8HQO - chains R and a of the 11 polymer chains in the assembly; structure by electron microscopy, 3.20 A resolution.

[Chain R]
Name: Head completion protein
From: Escherichia phage DT57C
UniProtKB: A0A0A7RSP7 (A0A0A7RSP7_9CAUD); residue numbers follow UniProt; this construct covers 1-170
Chain sequence (170 residues; row label = number of the first residue in the row):
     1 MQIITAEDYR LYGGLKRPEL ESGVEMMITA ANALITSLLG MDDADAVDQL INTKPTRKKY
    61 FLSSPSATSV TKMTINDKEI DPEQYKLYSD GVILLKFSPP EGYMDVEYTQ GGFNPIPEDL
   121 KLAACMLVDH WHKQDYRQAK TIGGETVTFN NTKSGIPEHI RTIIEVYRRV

[Chain a]
Name: Tail terminator protein
From: Escherichia phage DT57C
UniProtKB: A0A0A7RZ97 (A0A0A7RZ97_9CAUD); numbering as in UniProt (aligned over 1-161)
Chain sequence (161 residues; numbered 1 to 161; the number before each row is that of its first residue):
     1 MDHRTSIAQA LVDRIAQQMD GSQPDEYFNN LYGNVSRQTY KFEEIREFPY VAVHIGTETG
    61 QYLPSGQQWM FLELPILVYD KEKTDIQEQL EKLVADIKTV IDTGGNLEYT VSKPNGSTFP
   121 CEATDMSITS VSTDEGLLAP YGLAEINVTV RYQPPRRSLR R
Unresolved in the structure: 1

[Chain R / chain a interface]
Residue-residue contacts (11):
  Gly14(R) with Lys83(a)
  Lys16(R) with Lys83(a); Thr84(a)
  Lys133(R) with Ala139(a)
  Lys140(R) with Leu137(a)
  Ile142(R) with Leu137(a), hydrophobic
  Gly143(R) with Glu135(a)
  Gly144(R) with Glu135(a), hydrogen bond (backbone-side chain)
  Glu145(R) with Asp134(a); Leu137(a), hydrogen bond (side chain-backbone); Leu138(a), hydrogen bond (side chain-backbone)
Other interface residues (no listed pair), chain R (9 interface residues in all): Val147
Other interface residues (no listed pair), chain a (8 interface residues in all): Gly136

[In short]
9 residues of chain R and 8 residues of chain a are in contact; the contacts include 3 hydrogen bonds. Polar
pairs include Gly144(R)-Glu135(a), Glu145(R)-Leu137(a) and Glu145(R)-Leu138(a).
Chain R is Head completion protein and chain a is Tail terminator protein, both from Escherichia phage DT57C;
the structure, Neck of DT57C bacteriophage in the full state, was determined by electron microscopy (same
publication as 8HO3, 8HQK, 8HQZ, 8HRE and 8HRG).
